PDB entry 1Q7B | X-ray diffraction, 2.05 A resolution | chains A and D of the 4 polymer chains in the assembly

[Chain A (and D)]
Molecule: 3-oxoacyl-[acyl-carrier protein] reductase
Source organism: Escherichia coli
Notes: EC 1.1.1.100; chain D of this document is another copy of the same molecule, construct and numbering; everything in this record applies to it too
UniProt: P25716 (FABG_ECOLI); numbering as in UniProt (aligned over 1-244)
Chain sequence (244 residues; numbered 1 to 244; the number before each row is that of its first residue):
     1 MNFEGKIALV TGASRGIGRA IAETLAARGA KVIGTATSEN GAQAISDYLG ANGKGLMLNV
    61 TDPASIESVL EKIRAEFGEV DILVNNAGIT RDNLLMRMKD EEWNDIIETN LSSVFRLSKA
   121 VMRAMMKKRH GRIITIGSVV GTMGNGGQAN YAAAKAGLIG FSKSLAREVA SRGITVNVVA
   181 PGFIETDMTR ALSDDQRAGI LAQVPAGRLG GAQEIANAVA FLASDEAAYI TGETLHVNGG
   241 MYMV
Disordered / not traced: 1
Bound ions: Ca2+ site 1 near N145 (its only coordinating residue here); Ca2+ site 2: E233, T234 (shared with E233(D), T234(D) of chain D)
Residues lining bound ligands: NADP (NAP; NADP nicotinamide-adenine-dinucleotide phosphate): G12, A13, S14, R15, I17, T35, A36, T37, S38, L58, N59, V60, T61, N86, A87, G88, I89, T109, I136, G137, S138, Y151, K155, P181, G182, F183, I184, T186
From the paper describing this entry:
  - binding site for NADP: S14, R15, T35, T37, L58, N59, V60, N86, T109, Y151, K155, I184
  - mutagenesis - Y151F, K155A: abolished binding to NADPH
  - catalytic residues: S138, Y151, K155 (proposed by the authors, not directly observed)
  - conformationally variable residues (loop rearrangement, order/disorder transition): N86, S138, G141 to G146, Y242 to V244
  - Ca2+ coordination: N145, E233, T234
  - Ca2+ coordination through a water molecule: D194, Q203
  - contacts within the chain: V60-A87 (hydrophobic contact), I89-I106, N93-G147 (backbone contact), S138-G141 (backbone contact)

[Interface between chain A and chain D]
Residue-residue contacts (66):
  R28(A) with E226(D), salt bridge
  K163(A) with M243(D); V244(D), hydrogen bond (side chain-backbone)
  A166(A) with M243(D), hydrophobic
  R167(A) with M243(D)
  A170(A) with P205(D); A206(D)
  S171(A) with P205(D), hydrogen bond (backbone-backbone); A206(D)
  F183(A) with Y229(D), hydrogen bond (backbone-side chain)
  V204(A) with Y229(D)
  P205(A) with A170(D), hydrophobic; S171(D), hydrogen bond (backbone-backbone)
  A206(A) with A170(D); S171(D)
  R208(A) with A228(D); Y229(D), hydrogen bond (backbone-side chain)
  L209(A) with Y229(D)
  G210(A) with Y229(D), hydrogen bond (backbone-side chain)
  E214(A) with A228(D); Y229(D)
  N217(A) with F221(D); E226(D)
  A218(A) with F221(D), hydrophobic
  F221(A) with N217(D); A218(D), hydrophobic; F221(D), hydrophobic
  E226(A) with R28(D), salt bridge; N217(D)
  A228(A) with R208(D); E214(D)
  Y229(A) with F183(D), hydrogen bond (side chain-backbone); V204(D); R208(D), hydrogen bond (side chain-backbone); L209(D); G210(D), hydrogen bond (side chain-backbone); E214(D); V237(D); N238(D), hydrogen bond (backbone-backbone); G239(D), hydrogen bond (backbone-backbone)
  I230(A) with H236(D); V237(D), hydrophobic
  T231(A) with G239(D); G240(D)
  G232(A) with M243(D)
  E233(A) with T234(D); L235(D); H236(D), salt bridge; V244(D)
  T234(A) with E233(D)
  L235(A) with E233(D)
  H236(A) with I230(D); E233(D), salt bridge
  V237(A) with Y229(D); I230(D), hydrophobic
  N238(A) with Y229(D), hydrogen bond (backbone-backbone)
  G239(A) with Y229(D), hydrogen bond (backbone-backbone); T231(D)
  G240(A) with R167(D); T231(D)
  M243(A) with K163(D); A166(D), hydrophobic; R167(D); G232(D)
  V244(A) with K163(D), hydrogen bond (backbone-side chain); E233(D)
Other interface residues (no listed pair), chain D (34 interface residues in all): I184

[In short]
Chain A and chain D form an interface of 33 and 34 residues respectively; the contacts include 14 hydrogen
bonds and 4 salt bridges. Polar contacts include R28(A)-E226(D), E233(A)-H236(D) and K163(A)-V244(D). Chain A
binds NADP. The paper reports catalytic residues S138(A), Y151(A) and K155(A); Y151F and K155A of chain A
abolish binding to NADPH.
Chain A and chain D are both 3-oxoacyl-[acyl-carrier protein] reductase (Escherichia coli); the structure, The
structure of betaketoacyl-[ACP] reductase from E. coli in complex with NADP+, was determined by X-ray
diffraction, deposited together with 1Q7C.
